PDB entry 3OBA | X-ray diffraction, 2.75 A resolution | chains A and D of the 4 polymer chains in the assembly

Chain A (and D):
Name: Beta-galactosidase
Source organism: Kluyveromyces lactis
Notes: EC 3.2.1.23; chain D of this document is another copy of the same molecule, construct and numbering; everything in this record applies to it too
Reference sequence: P00723 (BGAL_KLULA); residues 2-1025 here = UniProt positions 2-1025
Sequence (1032 residues; numbered -6 to 1025; the number before each row is that of its first residue; numbers below 1 keep their minus sign (Asp-6 is residue -6)):
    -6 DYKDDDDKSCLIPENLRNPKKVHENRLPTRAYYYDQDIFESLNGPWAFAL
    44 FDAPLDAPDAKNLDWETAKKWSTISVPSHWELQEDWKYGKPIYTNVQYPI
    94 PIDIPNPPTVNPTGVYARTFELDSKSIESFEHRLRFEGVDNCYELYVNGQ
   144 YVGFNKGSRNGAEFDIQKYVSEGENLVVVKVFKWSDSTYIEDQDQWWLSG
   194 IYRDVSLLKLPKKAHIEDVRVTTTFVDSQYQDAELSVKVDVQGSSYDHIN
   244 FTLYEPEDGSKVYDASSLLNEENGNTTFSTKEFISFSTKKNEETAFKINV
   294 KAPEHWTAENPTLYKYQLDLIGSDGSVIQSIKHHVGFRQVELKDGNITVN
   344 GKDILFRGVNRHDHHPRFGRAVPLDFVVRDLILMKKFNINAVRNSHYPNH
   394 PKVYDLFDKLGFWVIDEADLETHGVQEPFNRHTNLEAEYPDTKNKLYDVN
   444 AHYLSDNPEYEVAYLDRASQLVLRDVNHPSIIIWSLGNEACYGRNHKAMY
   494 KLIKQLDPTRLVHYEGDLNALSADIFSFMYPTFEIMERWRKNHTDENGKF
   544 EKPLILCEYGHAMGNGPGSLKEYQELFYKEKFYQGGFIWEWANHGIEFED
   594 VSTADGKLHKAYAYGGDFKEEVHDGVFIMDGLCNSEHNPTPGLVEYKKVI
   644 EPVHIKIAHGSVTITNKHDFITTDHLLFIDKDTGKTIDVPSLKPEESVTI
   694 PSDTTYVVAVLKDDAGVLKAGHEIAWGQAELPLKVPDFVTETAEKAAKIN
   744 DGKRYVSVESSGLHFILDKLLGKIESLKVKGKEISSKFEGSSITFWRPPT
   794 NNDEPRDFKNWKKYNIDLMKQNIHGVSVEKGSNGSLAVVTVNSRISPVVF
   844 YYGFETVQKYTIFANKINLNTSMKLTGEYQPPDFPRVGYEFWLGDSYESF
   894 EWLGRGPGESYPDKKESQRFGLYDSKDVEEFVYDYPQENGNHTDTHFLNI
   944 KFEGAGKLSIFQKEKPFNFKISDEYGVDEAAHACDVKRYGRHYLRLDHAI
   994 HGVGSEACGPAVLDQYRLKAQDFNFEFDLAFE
Unresolved in the structure: -6 to 1
Differences from the reference sequence: expression tag (-6 to 1)
Bound ions: manganese (III) ion: Asp593, His975, Asp978
Curated features (UniProtKB/Swiss-Prot):
  - active site: Glu482 (Proton donor), Glu551 (Nucleophile)

Interface between chain A and chain D:
Residue-residue contacts (13):
  Ser753(A) - Asp78(D)
  Ser754(A) - Glu77(D)  hydrogen bond
  Ser754(A) - Asp78(D)
  Gly755(A) - Glu77(D)
  Gly755(A) - Asp78(D)  hydrogen bond (backbone-side chain)
  Leu756(A) - Asp78(D)
  Glu946(A) - Lys612(D)  salt bridge
  Gly947(A) - Val594(D)
  Ala948(A) - Val594(D)
  Ala948(A) - Leu601(D)
  Gly949(A) - Val594(D)
  Glu1025(A) - Lys600(D)
  Glu1025(A) - Leu601(D)  hydrogen bond (side chain-backbone)
Interface residues without a listed pair, chain A (10 interface residues in all): Glu752
Interface residues without a listed pair, chain D (8 interface residues in all): Lys80, Glu592

Summary:
Chain A and chain D form an interface of 10 and 8 residues respectively, with 3 hydrogen bonds and 1 salt
bridge. Polar contacts include Glu946(A)-Lys612(D), Ser754(A)-Glu77(D) and Gly755(A)-Asp78(D). UniProt lists
active-site residues Glu482(A) and Glu551(A) on chain A.
Chain A and chain D are both Beta-galactosidase (Kluyveromyces lactis); the structure, Structure of the
beta-galactosidase from Kluyveromyces lactis, was determined by X-ray diffraction together with 3OB8 from the
same study.
